PDB entry 6PUJ | X-ray diffraction, 1.92 A resolution | chains A and B of the 4 polymer chains in the assembly

[Chain A]
Protein: Major histocompatibility complex class I-related gene protein
Organism: Homo sapiens
UniProt: Q95460 (HMR1_HUMAN); residues 1-270 here correspond to UniProt positions 23-292 (UniProt number = residue number + 22)
Amino-acid sequence (271 residues; each row starts with the number of its first residue; numbering starts at 0):
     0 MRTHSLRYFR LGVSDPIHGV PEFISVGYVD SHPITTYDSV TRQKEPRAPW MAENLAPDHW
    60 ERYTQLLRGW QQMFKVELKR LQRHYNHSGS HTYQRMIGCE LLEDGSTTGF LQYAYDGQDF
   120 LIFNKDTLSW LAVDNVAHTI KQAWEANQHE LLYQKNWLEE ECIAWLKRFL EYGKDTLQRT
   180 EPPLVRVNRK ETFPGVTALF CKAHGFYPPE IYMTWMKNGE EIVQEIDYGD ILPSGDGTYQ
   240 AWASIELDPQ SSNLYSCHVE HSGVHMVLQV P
Unresolved in the structure: 190-195
Disulfides: Cys-98/Cys-161, Cys-200/Cys-256
Glycans and other covalent adducts: compound Q7S linked to Lys-43
Differences from the reference sequence: initiating methionine (0); conflict Ser-261 (Cys283 in Q95460)
Residues lining bound ligands: Q7S (6-[(3-hydroxypropyl)amino]-5-[(E)-(2-oxopropylidene)amino]pyrimidine-2,4(1H,3H)-dione): Tyr-7, Phe-8, Arg-9, Ser-24, Thr-34, His-58, Tyr-62, Leu-66, Trp-69, Arg-94, Ile-96, Trp-156

[Chain B]
Protein: Human TCR alpha chain
Organism: Homo sapiens
Amino-acid sequence (204 residues; numbered 0 to 203; the number before each row is that of its first residue; numbering starts at 0):
     0 MGQNIDQPTE MTATEGAIVQ INCTYQTSGF NGLFWYQQHA GEAPTFLSYN VLDGLEEKGR
    60 FSSFLSRSKG YSYLLLKELQ MKDSASYLCA VKDSNYQLIW GAGTKLIIKP DIQNPDPAVY
   120 QLRDSKSSDK SVCLFTDFDS QTNVSQSKDS DVYITDKCVL DMRSMDFKSN SAVAWSNKSD
   180 FACANAFNNS IIPEDTFFPS PESS
Unresolved in the structure: 0, 201-203
Disulfides: Cys-22/Cys-88, Cys-132/Cys-182

[Interface between chain A and chain B]
Residue-residue contacts (28; chain A residue first):
  Arg-61(A) / Asn-94(B)  hydrogen bond (side chain-backbone)
  Arg-61(A) / Tyr-95(B)  hydrogen bond (side chain-backbone)
  Arg-61(A) / Gln-96(B)
  Tyr-62(A) / Ser-93(B)  hydrogen bond (side chain-backbone)
  Tyr-62(A) / Asn-94(B)  hydrogen bond
  Tyr-62(A) / Tyr-95(B)
  Leu-65(A) / Tyr-95(B)  hydrophobic
  His-148(A) / Tyr-48(B)
  His-148(A) / Glu-55(B)  salt bridge
  Leu-151(A) / Val-50(B)
  Leu-151(A) / Leu-51(B)  hydrophobic
  Tyr-152(A) / Asn-30(B)
  Tyr-152(A) / Tyr-48(B)
  Tyr-152(A) / Val-50(B)
  Tyr-152(A) / Tyr-95(B)  hydrogen bond
  Asn-155(A) / Phe-29(B)  hydrogen bond (side chain-backbone)
  Asn-155(A) / Val-50(B)
  Asn-155(A) / Leu-51(B)
  Asn-155(A) / Arg-66(B)  hydrogen bond
  Trp-156(A) / Asn-30(B)
  Trp-156(A) / Tyr-95(B)  hydrogen bond
  Glu-159(A) / Arg-66(B)
  Glu-160(A) / Gly-28(B)
  Glu-160(A) / Phe-29(B)  hydrogen bond (side chain-backbone)
  Glu-160(A) / Asn-30(B)
  Glu-160(A) / Ser-93(B)  hydrogen bond
  Trp-164(A) / Ser-93(B)
  Trp-164(A) / Asn-94(B)
Interface residues without a listed pair, chain A (13 interface residues in all): Trp-69, Lys-154

[Overview]
13 residues of chain A face 12 of chain B across their interface; the contacts include 10 hydrogen bonds and 1
salt bridge. Among the polar pairs are His-148(A)/Glu-55(B), Arg-61(A)/Asn-94(B) and Arg-61(A)/Tyr-95(B).
Covalently linked compound Q7S: at Lys-43(A).
Chain A is Major histocompatibility complex class I-related gene protein and chain B is Human TCR alpha chain,
both from Homo sapiens; the structure, Structure of human MAIT A-F7 TCR in complex with human
MR1-3`OH-Propyl-5-OP-U, was determined by X-ray diffraction (same publication as 6PUC, 6PUD, 6PUE, 6PUF, 6PUG,
6PUH and 4 further entries).
